PDB entry 8UUL | electron microscopy, 3.20 A resolution | chains B and C of the 3 polymer chains in the assembly

[Chain B (and C)]
Molecule: Spike glycoprotein
Source organism: Severe acute respiratory syndrome coronavirus 2
Notes: chain C of this document is another copy of the same molecule, construct and numbering; everything in this record applies to it too
UniProtKB: P0DTC2 (SPIKE_SARS2); residues 1-1211 here = UniProt positions 1-1211
Amino-acid sequence (1211 residues; each row starts with the number of its first residue):
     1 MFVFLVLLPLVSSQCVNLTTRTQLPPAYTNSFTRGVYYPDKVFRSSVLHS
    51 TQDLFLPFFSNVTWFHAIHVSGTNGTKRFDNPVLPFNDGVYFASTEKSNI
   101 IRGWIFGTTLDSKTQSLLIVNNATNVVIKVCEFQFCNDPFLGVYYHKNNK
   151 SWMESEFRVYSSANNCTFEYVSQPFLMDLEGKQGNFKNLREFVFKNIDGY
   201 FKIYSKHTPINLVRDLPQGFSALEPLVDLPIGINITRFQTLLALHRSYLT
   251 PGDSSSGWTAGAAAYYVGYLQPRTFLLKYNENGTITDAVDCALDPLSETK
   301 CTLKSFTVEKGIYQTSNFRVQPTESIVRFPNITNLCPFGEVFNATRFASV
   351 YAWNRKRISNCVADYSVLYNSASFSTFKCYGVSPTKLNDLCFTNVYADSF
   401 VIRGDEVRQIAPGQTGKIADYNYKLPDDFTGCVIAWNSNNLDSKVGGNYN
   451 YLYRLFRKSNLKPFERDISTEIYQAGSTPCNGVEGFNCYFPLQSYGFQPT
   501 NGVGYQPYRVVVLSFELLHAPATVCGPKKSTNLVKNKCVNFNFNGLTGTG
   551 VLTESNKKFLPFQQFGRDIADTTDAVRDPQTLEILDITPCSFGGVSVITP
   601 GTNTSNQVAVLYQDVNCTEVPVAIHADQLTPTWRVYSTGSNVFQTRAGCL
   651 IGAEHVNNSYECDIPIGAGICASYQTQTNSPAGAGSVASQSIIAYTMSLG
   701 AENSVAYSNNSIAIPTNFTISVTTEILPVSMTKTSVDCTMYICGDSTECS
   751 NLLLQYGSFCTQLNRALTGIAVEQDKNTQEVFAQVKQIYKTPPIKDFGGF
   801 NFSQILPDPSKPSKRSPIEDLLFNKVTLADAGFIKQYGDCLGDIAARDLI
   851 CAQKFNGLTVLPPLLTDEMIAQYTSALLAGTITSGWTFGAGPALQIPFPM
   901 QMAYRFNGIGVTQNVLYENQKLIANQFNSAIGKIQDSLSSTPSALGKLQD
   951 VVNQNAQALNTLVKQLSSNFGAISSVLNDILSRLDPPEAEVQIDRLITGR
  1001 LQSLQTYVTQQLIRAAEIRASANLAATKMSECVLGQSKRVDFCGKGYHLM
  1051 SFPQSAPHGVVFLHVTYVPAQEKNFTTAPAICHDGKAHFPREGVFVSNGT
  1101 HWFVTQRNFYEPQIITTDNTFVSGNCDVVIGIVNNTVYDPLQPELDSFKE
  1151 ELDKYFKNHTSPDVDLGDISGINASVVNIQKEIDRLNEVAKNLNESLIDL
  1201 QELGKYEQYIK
Unresolved in the structure: 1-13, 70-76, 245-253, 624-632, 677-688, 836-847, 1147-1211 (chain C: 1-13, 70-76, 245-253, 624-629, 677-688, 836-847, 1147-1211)
Differences from the reference sequence: conflict Ala682 (Arg in P0DTC2), Gly683 (Arg in P0DTC2), Gly685 (Arg in P0DTC2), Pro817 (Phe in P0DTC2), Pro892 (Ala in P0DTC2), Pro899 (Ala in P0DTC2), Pro942 (Ala in P0DTC2), Pro986 (Lys in P0DTC2), Pro987 (Val in P0DTC2)
Swiss-Prot annotation at these positions:
  - region: Asn280 to Cys301 (Putative superantigen), Arg403 to Asp405 (Integrin-binding motif), Asn448 to Phe456 (Immunodominant HLA epitope recognized by the CD8+), Pro681, Ala684 (Putative superantigen), Ser816 to Tyr837 (Fusion peptide 1), Lys835 to Phe855 (Fusion peptide 2), Asp1163 to Glu1202 (Heptad repeat 2)
  - site: Arg815, Ser816 (Cleavage)
  - glycosylation: Asn17 (N-linked (GlcNAc...) (complex) asparagine), Asn61 (N-linked (GlcNAc...) (hybrid) asparagine), Asn74 (N-linked (GlcNAc...) (complex) asparagine), Asn122 (N-linked (GlcNAc...) (hybrid) asparagine), Asn149 (N-linked (GlcNAc...) (complex) asparagine), Asn165 (N-linked (GlcNAc...) (complex) asparagine), Asn234 (N-linked (GlcNAc...) (high mannose) asparagine), Asn282 (N-linked (GlcNAc...) (complex) asparagine), Thr323 (O-linked (GalNAc) threonine), Ser325 (O-linked (HexNAc...) serine), Asn331 (N-linked (GlcNAc...) (complex) asparagine), Asn343 (N-linked (GlcNAc...) (complex) asparagine), Asn603 (N-linked (GlcNAc...) (hybrid) asparagine), Asn616 (N-linked (GlcNAc...) (complex) asparagine), Asn657 (N-linked (GlcNAc...) (complex) asparagine), Thr676 (O-linked (GlcNAc...) threonine), Thr678 (O-linked (GlcNAc...) threonine), Asn709 (N-linked (GlcNAc...) (high mannose) asparagine), Asn717 (N-linked (GlcNAc...) (hybrid) asparagine), Asn801 (N-linked (GlcNAc...) (hybrid) asparagine) and 6 more in UniProt
  - natural variant: Leu5 (L5F: In strain: Iota/B.1.526), Ser13 (S13I: In strain: Epsilon/B.1.427/B.1.429), Leu18 (L18F: In strain: Beta/B.1.351, Gamma/P.1 and 1 more), Thr19 (T19I: In strain: Omicron/BQ.1.1, Omicron/XBB.1.5 and 1 more; T19R: In strain: Delta/B.1.617.2, Omicron/BA.2 and 4 more), Thr20 (T20N: In strain: Gamma/P.1), Leu24 to Ala27 (sequence variant, change not given here; In strain: Omicron/BA.2, Omicron/BA.2.12.1 and 6 more), Pro26 (P26S: In strain: Gamma/P.1), Gln52 (Q52H: In strain: Omicron/EG.5.1), Ala67 (A67V: In strain: Eta/B.1.525, Omicron/BA.1), His69 to Val70 (deletion: In strain: Alpha/B.1.1.7, Eta/B.1.525 and 5 more), Gly75 (G75V: In strain: Lambda/C.37), Thr76 (T76I: In strain: Lambda/C.37), 82 further natural variant entries in UniProt
  - mutagenesis: His69 to Val70 (Increased incorporation of cleaved spike into virions), Asn121 (N121Q: Partial loss of biliverdin affinity), Arg190 (R190K: Partial loss of biliverdin affinity), Asn234 (N234Q: Increased resistance to neutralizing antibodies), Asn331 (N331Q: Reduced viral infectivity), Asn343 (N343Q: Reduced viral infectivity), Leu452 (L452R: Increased resistance to neutralizing antibodies. Decreases HLA binding to NF9 epitope. Increased binding affinity to human ACE2), Tyr453 (Y453F: Decreased HLA binding to NF9 epitope. Increased binding affinity to human ACE2), Ala475 (A475V: Increased resistance to neutralizing antibodies), Val483 (V483A: Increased resistance to neutralizing antibodies), Glu484 (E484D: Increased replication in human TMEM106B overexpressing cells), Phe490 (F490L: Increased resistance to neutralizing antibodies and human covalescent sera neutralization), 12 further mutagenesis entries in UniProt
Disulfide bonds: Cys15-Cys136, Cys131-Cys166, Cys291-Cys301, Cys336-Cys361, Cys379-Cys432, Cys391-Cys525, Cys480-Cys488, Cys538-Cys590, Cys617-Cys649, Cys662-Cys671, Cys738-Cys760, Cys743-Cys749, Cys1032-Cys1043, Cys1082-Cys1126
Glycans and other covalent adducts: N-acetylglucosamine (NAG) linked to Asn709, Asn717, Asn801, Asn1074, Asn1098
Small-molecule neighbours:
  - N-acetylglucosamine (NAG; 2-acetamido-2-deoxy-beta-D-glucopyranose), molecule 1: Asn331, Gln580, Thr581
  - N-acetylglucosamine (NAG), molecule 2: Phe342, Asn343, Val367, Ser371, Ser373, Phe374, Trp436
From the paper describing this entry:
  - mutagenesis - K417V: decreased binding to ACE2

[Interface between chain B and chain C]
Contacting residue pairs (138):
  Asn317(B) with Asp737(C), hydrogen bond; Met740(C)
  Phe318(B) with Met740(C)
  Arg319(B) with Asp745(C), salt bridge
  Arg357(B) with Pro230(C)
  Gly381(B) with Arg983(C); Leu984(C)
  Val382(B) with Arg983(C)
  Ser383(B) with Arg983(C); Asp985(C), hydrogen bond
  Lys386(B) with Leu981(C); Ser982(C); Arg983(C); Asp985(C)
  Tyr396(B) with Tyr200(C); Pro230(C)
  Thr415(B) with Tyr369(C), hydrogen bond (backbone-side chain)
  Gly416(B) with Tyr369(C), hydrogen bond (backbone-side chain)
  Lys417(B) with Asn370(C), hydrogen bond (side chain-backbone)
  Tyr421(B) with Asn370(C)
  Phe464(B) with Asp198(C)
  Glu465(B) with Asn234(C)
  Leu517(B) with Arg983(C)
  His519(B) with Lys41(C)
  Thr547(B) with Asn978(C); Ser982(C)
  Thr549(B) with Asp745(C)
  Phe559(B) with Phe43(C), hydrophobic
  Phe562(B) with Lys41(C), hydrogen bond (backbone-side chain); Glu224(C); Pro225(C)
  Gln563(B) with Lys41(C); Phe43(C)
  Gln564(B) with Lys41(C)
  Phe565(B) with Phe43(C), hydrogen bond (backbone-backbone)
  Gly566(B) with Phe43(C)
  Arg567(B) with Val42(C); Phe43(C), hydrogen bond (backbone-backbone)
  Asp568(B) with Ala852(C)
  Ile569(B) with Lys964(C); Ser967(C), hydrogen bond (backbone-side chain)
  Ala570(B) with Asn856(C); Val963(C), hydrophobic; Leu966(C), hydrophobic; Ser967(C)
  Asp571(B) with Ser967(C); Ser975(C), hydrogen bond
  Pro589(B) with Phe855(C), hydrophobic
  Phe592(B) with Met740(C), hydrophobic; Lys854(C)
  Asp614(B) with Ile834(C); Val860(C)
  Val615(B) with Ile834(C)
  Asn616(B) with Ile834(C)
  Gln644(B) with Ile834(C)
  Arg646(B) with Phe833(C)
  Pro665(B) with Leu864(C), hydrophobic
  Ala668(B) with Pro863(C), hydrogen bond (backbone-backbone); Leu864(C); Thr866(C)
  Gly669(B) with Leu864(C), hydrogen bond (backbone-backbone); Thr866(C); Met869(C)
  Leu699(B) with Met869(C), hydrophobic; Gln872(C); Tyr873(C)
  Ala701(B) with Lys786(C); Gln787(C); Ile788(C), hydrogen bond (backbone-backbone)
  Glu702(B) with Ile788(C); Lys790(C)
  Asn703(B) with Gln787(C), hydrogen bond; Ile788(C), hydrogen bond (backbone-backbone); Tyr789(C); Lys790(C), hydrogen bond (backbone-backbone)
  Val705(B) with Tyr789(C), hydrophobic; Thr883(C); Gln895(C)
  Ala706(B) with Gln895(C)
  Tyr707(B) with Pro792(C), hydrophobic; Asp796(C); Phe797(C); Ile896(C); Phe898(C), hydrogen bond (side chain-backbone)
  Asn709(B) with Pro897(C)
  Ser711(B) with Gln895(C), hydrogen bond; Ile896(C); Pro897(C)
  Ile712(B) with Gln895(C); Ile896(C), hydrophobic
  Ala713(B) with Leu894(C); Gln895(C), hydrogen bond (backbone-backbone)
  Gln957(B) with Arg765(C), hydrogen bond
  Thr961(B) with Ser758(C); Arg765(C)
  Gln965(B) with Gly757(C); Ser758(C), hydrogen bond (side chain-backbone); Phe759(C)
  Ser968(B) with Gln755(C); Gly757(C)
  Asn969(B) with Gln755(C)
  Phe970(B) with Gln755(C), hydrogen bond (backbone-backbone)
  Gly971(B) with Gln755(C)
  Gln1002(B) with Gln1005(C), hydrogen bond
  Thr1006(B) with Gln762(C); Gln1005(C), hydrogen bond
  Gln1010(B) with Gln762(C)
  Ile1013(B) with Leu1012(C), hydrophobic
  Glu1017(B) with Arg1019(C), salt bridge
  Arg1039(B) with Thr1027(C); Glu1031(C), salt bridge; Arg1039(C)
  Val1040(B) with Ser1030(C); Glu1031(C); Gly1035(C)
  Asp1041(B) with Gly889(C)
  Lys1045(B) with Gly889(C)
  Gly1046(B) with Ala890(C)
  Tyr1047(B) with Trp886(C); Ala890(C)
  Val1068(B) with Ala890(C)
  Pro1069(B) with Pro892(C)
  Glu1072(B) with Leu894(C)
  Asn1074(B) with Gln895(C)
  Thr1077(B) with Met900(C)
  Pro1079(B) with Tyr917(C)
  Phe1089(B) with Tyr917(C), hydrophobic
  Pro1090(B) with Gln913(C), hydrogen bond (backbone-side chain)
  Val1094(B) with Met900(C), hydrophobic; Tyr904(C)
  Arg1107(B) with Tyr904(C), hydrogen bond; Asn907(C)
  Phe1121(B) with Thr912(C)
  Ser1123(B) with Asn914(C), hydrogen bond; Glu918(C), hydrogen bond
  Val1129(B) with Tyr917(C), hydrophobic
  Ile1130(B) with Gln920(C)
  Leu1145(B) with Glu1144(C)
Also at the interface, not in a pair above, chain B (108 interface residues in all): Thr385, Leu390, Pro463, Leu518, Gly545, Lys557, Leu560, Thr588, Gln613, Ala647, Gly648, Gly667, Ile670, Met697, Gly700, Ser708, Asn710, Pro715, Ser1003, Thr1009, Ala1070, Gly1093, Val1128, Leu1141
Also at the interface, not in a pair above, chain C (101 interface residues in all): Tyr38, Arg44, Val47, Gly283, Tyr756, Glu773, Gln784, Gly857, Leu861, Pro862, Leu865, Ile882, Thr887, Gly891, Ala893, Lys921, Val976, Asp979, Thr1009, Ile1013, Leu1034

[Overview]
108 residues of chain B and 101 residues of chain C are in contact; the contacts include 28 hydrogen bonds and
3 salt bridges. Polar contacts include Arg319(B)-Asp745(C), Glu1017(B)-Arg1019(C) and Arg1039(B)-Glu1031(C).
Bound to chain B: N-acetylglucosamine. The paper reports that K417V of chain B reduces binding to ACE2.
Both chains are Spike glycoprotein (Severe acute respiratory syndrome coronavirus 2). Entry 8UUL (Prototypic
SARS-CoV-2 spike (containing K417) in the closed conformation) was determined by electron microscopy together
with 8UUM, 8UUN and 8UUO from the same study.
